PDB entry 2AUP | X-ray diffraction, 1.80 A resolution | chains A and B

== Chain A (and B) ==
Molecule: Globin I
Source organism: Scapharca inaequivalvis
Notes: chain B of this document is another copy of the same molecule, construct and numbering; everything in this record applies to it too
Reference sequence: P02213 (GLB1_SCAIN); residues 1-146 here = UniProt positions 1-146
Amino-acid sequence (146 residues; row label = number of the first residue in the row):
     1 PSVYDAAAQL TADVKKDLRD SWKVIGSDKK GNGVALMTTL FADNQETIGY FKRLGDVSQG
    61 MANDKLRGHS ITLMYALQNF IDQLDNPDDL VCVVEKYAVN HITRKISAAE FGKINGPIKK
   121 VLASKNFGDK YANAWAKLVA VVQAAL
Not modelled in the structure: 1
Sequence notes: engineered mutation Tyr-97 (Phe in P02213)
Ion coordination: heme Fe near His-101 (its only coordinating residue here)
Small-molecule neighbours: heme (HEM): Leu-40, Thr-47, Tyr-50, Phe-51, Arg-53, Leu-54, His-69, Thr-72, Leu-73, Ala-76, Leu-77, Phe-80, Tyr-97, Asn-100, His-101, Arg-104, Ile-106, Glu-110, Phe-111, Ile-114
Swiss-Prot annotation at these positions:
  - binding site (heme b): His-101

== Interface between chain A and chain B ==
Residue-residue contacts - 40 pairs, chain A then chain B:
  Lys-30(A) / Asp-89(B)  salt bridge
  Arg-53(A) / Lys-96(B)
  Arg-53(A) / Val-99(B)
  Asp-64(A) / Cys-92(B)
  Arg-67(A) / Asp-88(B)  hydrogen bond (side chain-backbone)
  Arg-67(A) / Asp-89(B)  salt bridge
  Arg-67(A) / Cys-92(B)
  Gly-68(A) / Cys-92(B)
  His-69(A) / Lys-96(B)  hydrogen bond
  Ile-71(A) / Asn-79(B)
  Ile-71(A) / Gln-83(B)
  Ile-71(A) / Val-93(B)  hydrophobic
  Thr-72(A) / Asn-79(B)
  Thr-72(A) / Lys-96(B)
  Thr-72(A) / Tyr-97(B)
  Tyr-75(A) / Tyr-75(B)
  Tyr-75(A) / Gln-78(B)
  Tyr-75(A) / Asn-79(B)
  Tyr-75(A) / Asp-82(B)  hydrogen bond
  Tyr-75(A) / Gln-83(B)  hydrogen bond
  Gln-78(A) / Tyr-75(B)
  Asn-79(A) / Ile-71(B)
  Asn-79(A) / Thr-72(B)
  Asn-79(A) / Tyr-75(B)
  Asp-82(A) / Tyr-75(B)  hydrogen bond
  Gln-83(A) / Ile-71(B)
  Gln-83(A) / Tyr-75(B)  hydrogen bond
  Asp-88(A) / Arg-67(B)
  Asp-89(A) / Lys-30(B)  salt bridge
  Asp-89(A) / Arg-67(B)  salt bridge
  Cys-92(A) / Asp-64(B)
  Cys-92(A) / Arg-67(B)
  Cys-92(A) / Gly-68(B)
  Lys-96(A) / Arg-53(B)
  Lys-96(A) / His-69(B)  hydrogen bond
  Lys-96(A) / Thr-72(B)
  Tyr-97(A) / Thr-72(B)
  Val-99(A) / Arg-53(B)
  Asn-100(A) / Asn-100(B)
  Asn-100(A) / Arg-104(B)
Other interface residues (no listed pair), chain A (23 interface residues in all): Asn-86, Val-93, Arg-104
Other interface residues (no listed pair), chain B (23 interface residues in all): Asn-86

== Overview ==
The chain A/chain B interface involves 23 residues from each chain; the contacts include 7 hydrogen bonds and
4 salt bridges. Polar contacts include Lys-30(A)/Asp-89(B), Arg-67(A)/Asp-89(B) and Arg-67(A)/Asp-88(B).
Ligands of chain A: heme. Curated annotation (UniProt) lists heme b-binding residue His-101(A) on chain A.
Chain A and chain B are both Globin I (Scapharca inaequivalvis); the structure, Residue F4 plays a key role in
modulating oxygen affinity and cooperativity in Scapharca dimeric hemoglobin, was determined by X-ray
diffraction, deposited together with 2AUO, 2AUQ, 2AUR, 2AV0 and 2AV3.
